Entry 1VBT (X-ray diffraction, 2.30 A resolution); this record covers chains A and C.

== Chain A ==
Name: Cyclophilin A
Source organism: Homo sapiens
Reference sequence: P05092 (CYPH_HUMAN); residues 2-165 here correspond to UniProt positions 1-164 (UniProt number = residue number - 1)
Amino-acid sequence (165 residues; numbered 1 to 165; the number before each row is that of its first residue):
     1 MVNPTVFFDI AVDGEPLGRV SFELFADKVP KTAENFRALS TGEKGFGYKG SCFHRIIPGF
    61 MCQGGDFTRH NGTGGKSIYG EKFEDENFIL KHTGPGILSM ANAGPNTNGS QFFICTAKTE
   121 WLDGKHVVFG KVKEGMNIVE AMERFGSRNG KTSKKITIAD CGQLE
Unresolved in the structure: 1
Differences from the reference sequence: expression tag (1)

== Chain C ==
Name: Sulfur-substituted tetrapeptide
Amino-acid sequence (5 residues; each row starts with the number of its first residue):
     1 AAPFX
Modified residues: Ala2 (thioalanine; ALT); NIT (4-nitroaniline) at position 5

== Interface between chain A and chain C ==
Residue-residue contacts (18):
  Arg55(A) with Ala1(C), hydrogen bond (side chain-backbone); Ala2(C); Pro3(C), hydrogen bond (side chain-backbone)
  Ile57(A) with NIT_5(C)
  Phe60(A) with Pro3(C); Phe4(C); NIT_5(C)
  Met61(A) with Pro3(C), hydrophobic
  Gln63(A) with Ala2(C); Pro3(C)
  Ala101(A) with Ala2(C)
  Asn102(A) with Ala2(C)
  Phe113(A) with Pro3(C)
  Trp121(A) with Phe4(C), hydrogen bond (side chain-backbone); NIT_5(C)
  Leu122(A) with Pro3(C), hydrophobic
  His126(A) with Ala2(C); Pro3(C)

== Summary ==
11 residues of chain A face 5 of chain C across their interface; the contacts include 3 hydrogen bonds. Among
the polar pairs are Arg55(A)-Ala1(C), Arg55(A)-Pro3(C) and Trp121(A)-Phe4(C).
Here chain A is Cyclophilin A (Homo sapiens) and chain C is Sulfur-substituted tetrapeptide. Entry 1VBT
(Structure of cyclophilin complexed with sulfur-substituted tetrapeptide AAPF) was determined by X-ray
diffraction.
